2YIA - chain A; structure by X-ray diffraction, 3.02 A resolution.

== Chain A ==
Name: RNA-directed RNA polymerase
Organism: Infectious pancreatic necrosis virus
Notes: EC 2.7.7.48, 2.7.7.49
Reference sequence: P22173 (RDRP_IPNVJ); numbering as in UniProt (aligned over 1-790)
Amino-acid sequence (799 residues; row label = number of the first residue in the row):
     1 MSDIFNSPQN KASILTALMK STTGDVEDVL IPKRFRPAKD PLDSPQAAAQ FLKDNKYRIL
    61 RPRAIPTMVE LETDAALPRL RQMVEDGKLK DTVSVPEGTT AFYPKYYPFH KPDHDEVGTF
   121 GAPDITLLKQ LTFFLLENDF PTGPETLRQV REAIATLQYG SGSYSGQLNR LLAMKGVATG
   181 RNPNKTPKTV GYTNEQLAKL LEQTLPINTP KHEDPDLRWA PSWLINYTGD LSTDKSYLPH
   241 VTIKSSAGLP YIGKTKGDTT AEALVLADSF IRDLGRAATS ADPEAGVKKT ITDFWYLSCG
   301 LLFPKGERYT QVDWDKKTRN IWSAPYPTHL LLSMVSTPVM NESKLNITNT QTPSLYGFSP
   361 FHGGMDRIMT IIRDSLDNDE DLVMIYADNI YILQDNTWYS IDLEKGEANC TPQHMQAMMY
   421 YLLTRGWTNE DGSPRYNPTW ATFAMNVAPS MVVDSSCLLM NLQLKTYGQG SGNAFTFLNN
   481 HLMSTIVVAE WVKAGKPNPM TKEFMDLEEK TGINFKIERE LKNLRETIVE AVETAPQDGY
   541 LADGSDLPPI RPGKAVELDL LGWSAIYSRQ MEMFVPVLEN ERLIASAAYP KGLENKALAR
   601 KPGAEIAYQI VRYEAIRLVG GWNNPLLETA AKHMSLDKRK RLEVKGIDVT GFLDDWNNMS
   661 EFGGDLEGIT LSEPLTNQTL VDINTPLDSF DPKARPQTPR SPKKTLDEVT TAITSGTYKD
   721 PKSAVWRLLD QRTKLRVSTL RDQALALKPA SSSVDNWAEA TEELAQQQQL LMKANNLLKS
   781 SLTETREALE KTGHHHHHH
Disordered / not traced: 1-2, 793-799
Sequence notes: expression tag (791-799)
Curated features (UniProtKB/Swiss-Prot):
  - binding site (GTP): Gly248 to Thr255
Ion coordination: K+: Val177, Asn182, Asn184, Asn409, Gly512, Asn514
Reported in the primary citation:
  - mutagenesis - S2A: unchanged catalytic activity (self-guanylylation activity)
  - interface residues: Phe5, Lys11 to Ala12, Ser13 to Met19
  - mutagenesis - N184S, D388N, S400A, D402N, N514H: abolished catalytic activity
  - catalytic residues: Asp388, Asp402 (proposed by the authors, not directly observed)
  - catalytic residues: Ser400
  - mutagenesis - S2A: unchanged catalytic activity on RNA replication

== In short ==
Val177, Asn182, Asn184, Asn409, Gly512 and Asn514 form the K+ site. Curated annotation (UniProt) lists 8
GTP-binding residues. The paper reports catalytic residues Asp388, Asp402 and Ser400; N184S, D388N and S400A,
among others, abolish catalytic activity; 6 substitutions were tested in all.
Chain A is RNA-directed RNA polymerase (Infectious pancreatic necrosis virus); the structure, Structure of the
RNA polymerase VP1 from Infectious Pancreatic Necrosis Virus, was determined by X-ray diffraction (same
publication as 2YI8, 2YI9 and 2YIB).
